Entry 2WDZ (X-ray diffraction, 1.95 A resolution); this record covers chains A and B.

Chain A (and B):
Protein: Short-chain dehydrogenase/reductase
From: Rhodobacter sphaeroides
Notes: EC 1.1.1.16; chain B of this document is another copy of the same molecule, construct and numbering; everything in this record applies to it too
Reference sequence: Q3J3W2 (Q3J3W2_RHOS4); numbering as in UniProt (aligned over 1-254)
Chain sequence (254 residues; each row starts with the number of its first residue):
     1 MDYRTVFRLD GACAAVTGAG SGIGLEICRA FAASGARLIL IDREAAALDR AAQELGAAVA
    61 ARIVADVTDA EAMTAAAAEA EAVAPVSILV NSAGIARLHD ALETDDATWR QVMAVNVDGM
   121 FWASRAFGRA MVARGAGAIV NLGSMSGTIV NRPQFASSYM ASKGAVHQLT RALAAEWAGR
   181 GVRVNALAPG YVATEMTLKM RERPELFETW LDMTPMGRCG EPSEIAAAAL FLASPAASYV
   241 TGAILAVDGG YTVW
Ion coordination: Mg2+ near Trp254 (its only coordinating residue here)
Residues lining bound ligands:
  - (2S)-pentane-1,2-diol (1SP), molecule 1: Ala45, Leu48, Asp49, Arg62, Val64
  - (2S)-pentane-1,2-diol (1SP), molecule 2: Ala96, Leu98, Ser144, Ser146, Asn151, Gln154, Tyr159, Pro189, Tyr191, Thr197, Met200
  - NAD (nicotinamide-adenine-dinucleotide): Gly18, Gly20, Ser21, Gly22, Ile23, Gly24, Asp42, Arg43, Glu44, Ala65, Asp66, Val67, Thr68, Ser92, Ala93, Gly94, Ile95, Val115, Leu142, Gly143, Ser144, Tyr159, Lys163, Pro189, Gly190, Tyr191, Val192, Thr194, Glu195, Met196, Thr197
Reported in the primary citation:
  - binding site for (2S)-pentane-1,2-diol: Ala96, Leu98, Ser144, Met145, Ser146, Asn151, Gln154, Ala156, Tyr159, Met160, Pro189, Gly190, Tyr191, Met196, Met200
  - binding site for NAD: Lys163
  - specificity-determining residues: Ser144, Ser146, Asn151
  - catalytic residues: Tyr159

Chain A / chain B interface:
Contacting residue pairs (80; chain A residue first):
  Met1(A) with Ser223(B)
  Tyr3(A) with Glu26(B), hydrogen bond; Ala30(B), hydrophobic; Ala33(B), hydrophobic; Ser223(B); Ala226(B)
  Arg4(A) with Arg8(B); Ala33(B)
  Phe7(A) with Phe7(B), hydrophobic; Ala227(B); Leu230(B), hydrophobic
  Arg8(A) with Arg4(B)
  Glu26(A) with Tyr3(B), hydrogen bond
  Ala30(A) with Tyr3(B), hydrophobic
  Ala33(A) with Arg4(B)
  Arg171(A) with Thr252(B), hydrogen bond (side chain-backbone); Val253(B)
  Ala175(A) with Val253(B), hydrophobic; Trp254(B)
  Ala178(A) with Pro215(B), hydrophobic; Met216(B)
  Gly179(A) with Pro215(B)
  Tyr191(A) with Tyr239(B), hydrogen bond (backbone-side chain)
  Thr214(A) with Tyr239(B)
  Pro215(A) with Ala178(B), hydrophobic; Gly179(B)
  Met216(A) with Ser238(B)
  Arg218(A) with Ser238(B), hydrogen bond (side chain-backbone); Tyr239(B), hydrogen bond (backbone-side chain)
  Cys219(A) with Tyr239(B)
  Gly220(A) with Tyr239(B), hydrogen bond (backbone-side chain)
  Ser223(A) with Met1(B); Tyr3(B)
  Glu224(A) with Ser238(B), hydrogen bond; Tyr239(B), hydrogen bond (side chain-backbone)
  Ala226(A) with Tyr3(B)
  Ala227(A) with Met1(B), hydrophobic; Tyr3(B); Phe7(B); Ala236(B)
  Ala228(A) with Phe231(B), hydrophobic
  Leu230(A) with Phe7(B), hydrophobic
  Phe231(A) with Ala228(B), hydrophobic; Phe231(B), hydrophobic
  Ala236(A) with Ala227(B)
  Ser238(A) with Met216(B); Arg218(B), hydrogen bond (backbone-side chain); Glu224(B), hydrogen bond
  Tyr239(A) with Tyr191(B), hydrogen bond (side chain-backbone); Thr214(B); Met216(B), hydrophobic; Arg218(B), hydrogen bond (side chain-backbone); Cys219(B); Gly220(B), hydrogen bond (side chain-backbone); Glu224(B); Val247(B); Asp248(B), hydrogen bond (backbone-backbone); Gly249(B), hydrogen bond (backbone-backbone)
  Val240(A) with Ala246(B); Val247(B), hydrophobic
  Thr241(A) with Gly249(B); Gly250(B); Val253(B)
  Gly242(A) with Val253(B)
  Ala243(A) with Ala246(B)
  Leu245(A) with Phe231(B), hydrophobic
  Ala246(A) with Val240(B); Ala243(B)
  Val247(A) with Tyr239(B); Val240(B), hydrophobic
  Asp248(A) with Tyr239(B), hydrogen bond (backbone-backbone)
  Gly249(A) with Tyr239(B), hydrogen bond (backbone-backbone); Thr241(B)
  Gly250(A) with Thr241(B)
  Thr252(A) with Arg171(B), hydrogen bond (backbone-side chain)
  Val253(A) with Arg171(B); Ala175(B), hydrophobic; Thr241(B); Gly242(B)
  Trp254(A) with Ala175(B)
Also at the interface, not in a pair above, chain A (43 interface residues in all): Gly190
Also at the interface, not in a pair above, chain B (43 interface residues in all): Ser34, Leu245

In short:
The chain A/chain B interface involves 43 residues from each chain, with 19 hydrogen bonds. Polar pairs
include Tyr3(A)-Glu26(B), Arg171(A)-Thr252(B) and Tyr191(A)-Tyr239(B). Bound to chain A: NAD and
(2S)-pentane-1,2-diol. From the paper: the catalytic residue Tyr159(A); a binding site for
(2S)-pentane-1,2-diol at Ala96(A), Leu98(A) and Ser144(A) among others.
Both chains are Short-chain dehydrogenase/reductase (Rhodobacter sphaeroides). Entry 2WDZ (Crystal structure
of the short chain dehydrogenase Galactitol- Dehydrogenase (GatDH) of Rhodobacter sphaeroides in complex with
...) was determined by X-ray diffraction, deposited together with 2WSB and 3LQF.
